Entry 7PAU (electron microscopy, 8.30 A resolution (very low resolution: no residue pairs are listed; an interface is given only as per-side residue counts)); this record covers chains c and 3 of the 32 polymer chains in the assembly.

[Chain c]
Molecule: 50S ribosomal protein L4
Organism: Mycoplasma pneumoniae M129
UniProtKB: P75579 (RL4_MYCPN); residues 1-212 here = UniProt positions 1-212
Chain sequence (212 residues; row label = number of the first residue in the row):
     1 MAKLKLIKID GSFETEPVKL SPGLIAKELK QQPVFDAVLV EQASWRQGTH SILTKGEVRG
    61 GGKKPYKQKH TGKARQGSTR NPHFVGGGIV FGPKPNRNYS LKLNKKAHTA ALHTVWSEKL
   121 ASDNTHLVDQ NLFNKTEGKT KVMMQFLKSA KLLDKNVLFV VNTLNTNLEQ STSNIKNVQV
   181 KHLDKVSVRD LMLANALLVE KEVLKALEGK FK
Not modelled in the structure: 1, 212

[Chain 3]
Molecule: 23S ribosomal RNA
Organism: Mycoplasma pneumoniae M129
Sequence (2907 nucleotides; each row starts with the number of its first residue):
     1 UACAAUAAGU UACUAAGGGC UUAUGGUGGA UGCCUUGGCA CUAAUAGGCG AUGAAGGACG
    61 UGUUAACCUG CGAUAAGCUU CGGGUAGGUG GUAAGAACCU CAGAUCCGGA GAUUUCCGAA
   121 UGGAGCAAUC CGGUAGUUGG AAACAGCUAU CAUUAAUUGA UGAAUAAAUA GUCAAUUAAA
   181 GCAAUACGUG GUGAAGUGAA ACAUCUCAGU AGCCACAGGA AAAGAAAACG AAUGUGAUUC
   241 CGUGUGUAGU GGCGAGCGAA AGCGGAACAG GCCAAACUUA UCAUUAGAUA GGGGUUGUAG
   301 GGCUUGCAAU GUGGACUUGA AAACGAUAGA AGAAGCUGUU GGAAAGCAGC GCGCAAAAGG
   361 GUGAUAGCCC CGUAUUUGAA AUUGUUUUCA UACCUAGCGA GAUCCCUGAG UAGCUCGGAA
   421 AACGUUAUUU UGAGUGAAUC UGCCCAGACC AUUGGGUAAG CCUAAAUACU AAUUAGUGAC
   481 CGAUAGCGAA ACAGUACCGU GAGGGAAAGG UGAAAAGAAC CCAGAGAUGG GAGUGAAAUA
   541 GAUUCUGAAA CCAUAUGCCU ACAACGUGUC AGAGCACAUU AAUGUGUGAU GGCGUGCGUU
   601 UUGAAGUAUG AGCCGGCGAG UUAUGAUAGC AAGCGUUAGU UAACCAGGAG AUGGGGAGCU
   661 GUAGCGAAAG CGAGUUUUAA AAGAGCGUUU GUUUGUUAUU AUAGACCCGA AACGGGUUGA
   721 GCUAGUCAUG AGCAGGUUGA AGGUUGAGUA ACAUCAACUG GAGGACCGAA CCGACUCUCG
   781 UUGAAACGAU AGCGGAUGAC UUGUGAUUAG GGGUGAAAUU CCAAUCGAAA UCCGUGAUAG
   841 CUGGUUCUCG UCGAAAUAGC UUUAAGGCUA GCGUGAGAUC ACAAAUAAGU GGAGGUAAAG
   901 CUACUGAAUG UAUGAUGGCG CCACCUAGGC GUACUGAAUA CAAUUAAACU CUGAAUGCCA
   961 UUUAUUUUAU UCUCGCAGUC AGACAGUGGG GGAUAAGCUU CAUUGUCAAG AGGGGAAGAG
  1021 CCCAGAUCAU UAAAUAAGGU CCCCAAAAUA UACUAAGUGG AAAAGGAUGU GAAAGUGCUA
  1081 AAACAGCAAG GAUGUUGGCU UAGAAGCAGC CAUCGUUUAA AGAGUGCGUA ACAGCUCACU
  1141 UGUCGAGUGU UUUUGCGCCG AAGAUGUAAC GGGGCUAAGU AUAUUACCGA AUUUAUGGAU
  1201 AAGAUUUAUA UCUUGUGGUA GACGAGCGUU GUAUUGGAGU UGAAGUCAAA GCGUGAGCAU
  1261 UGGUGGAUCC AAUACAAGUG AGAAUGCCGG CAUGAGUAAC GCUUGGGAGU GAGAAUCUCC
  1321 CAAACCGAUU GACUAAGGUU UCCUGGACCA GGGUCGUCCU UCCAGGGUUA GUCUGGACCU
  1381 AAGCUGAGGC UGAAAAGCGU AGGCGAUGGA CAACAGGUUA AUAUUCCUGU ACUUACAGUU
  1441 AGACUGAUGG AGUGACAAAG AAGGUUUUCC ACCCCCAUAA UUGGAUUUGG GGAUAAAUCA
  1501 UAAGGUGGUA CAAUAGGCAA AUCCGUUGUG CAUAACAUUG AGUGAUGAUG UCGAGUGAAU
  1561 GAGUGAUCAA GUAGCGAAGG UGGUAUUAAU CAUGCUUUCA AGAAAAGCUU CUAGGGUUAA
  1621 UCUAGCUGUA ACCAGUACCG AGAACGAACA CACGUAGUCA AGGAGAGGAU CCUAAGGUUA
  1681 GCGAGUGAAC UAUAGCCAAG GAACUCUGCA AAUUAACCCC GUAAGUUAGC GAGAAGGGGU
  1741 GCUUAUGUAA AAGUAAGCCG CAGUGAAGAA CGAGGGGGGA CUGUUUAACU AAAACACAAC
  1801 UCUAUGCCAA ACCGUAAGGU GAUGUAUAUG GGGUGACACC UGCCCAGUGC UGGAAGGUUA
  1861 AAGAAGGAGG UUAGCGCAAG CGAAGCUUUU AACUGAAGCC CCAGUGAACG GCGGCCGUAA
  1921 CUAUAACGGU CCUAAGGUAG CGAAAUUCCU AGUCGGGUAA AUUCCGUCCC GCUUGAAUGG
  1981 UGUAACCAUC UCUUGACUGU CUCGGCUAUA GACUCGGUGA AAUCCAGGUA CGGGUGAAGA
  2041 CACCCGUUAG GCGCAACGGG ACGGAAAGAC CCCGUGAAGC UUUACUGUAG CUUAAUAUUG
  2101 AUCAGGACAU UAUCAUGUAG AGAAUAGGUA GGAGCAAUCG AUGCAAGUUC GCUAGGACUU
  2161 GUUGAUGCGA AAGGUGGAAU ACUACCCUUG GUUGUGUGCU GUUCUAAUUG GUAACUGUUA
  2221 UCCAGUUUCA AGACAGUGUU AGGUGGGCAG UUUGACUGGG GCGGUCGCCU CCUAAAAGGU
  2281 AACGGAGGCG UACAAAGGUA CCUUCAGUAC GGUUGGAAAU CGUAUGUAGA GUGUAAUGGU
  2341 GUAAGGGUGC UUGACUGUGA GACAUACAGG UCGAACAGGU GAGAAAUCAG GUCAUAGUGA
  2401 UCCGGUGGUC CAGUAUGGAA UGGCCAUCGC UCAACGGAUA AAAGCUACUC CGGGGAUAAC
  2461 AGGCUGAUAC UGCCCAAGAG UUCAUAUCGA CGGCAGUGUU UGGCACCUCG AUGUCGACUC
  2521 AUCUCAUCCU CGAGCUGAAG CAGGUUCGAA GGGUUCGGCU GUUCGCCGAU UAAAGAGAUA
  2581 CGUGAGUUGG GUUCAAACCG UCGUGAGACA GGUUGGUCCC UAUCUAUUGU GCCCGUAGGA
  2641 AGAUUGAAGA GUGUUGCUUC UAGUACGAGA GGACCGAAGC GAGGACACCU CUUAUGCUCC
  2701 AGUUGUAGCG CCAGCUGCAC CGCUGGGUAG UAACGUGUCU AUUAGAUAAA CGCUGAAAGC
  2761 AUCUAAGUGU GAAACUAUCU CAAAGAUUAA UCUUCCCAUU UCGCAAGAAA GUAAGAGCCG
  2821 UCAAAGACGA UGACGUUGAU AGGUUACAGG UGUAAGCAUA GUGAUAUGUU GAGCUGAGUA
  2881 AUACUAAUUG CUCGAGGACU UAUUGGA
Not modelled in the structure: 1-7, 923-927, 1560-1569, 2901-2907

[Interface between chain c and chain 3]
At this resolution (8 A) residue pairs are not listed: 85 residues of chain c and 77 of chain 3 lie at the interface.

[Overview]
85 residues of chain c face 77 of chain 3 across their interface.
Here chain c is 50S ribosomal protein L4 and chain 3 is 23S ribosomal RNA, both from Mycoplasma pneumoniae
M129. Entry 7PAU (free 50S in complex with ribosome recycling factor in untreated Mycoplasma pneumoniae cells)
was determined by electron microscopy (same publication as 7OOC, 7OOD, 7P6Z, 7PAH, 7PAI, 7PAJ and 23 further
entries).
